8H0V - chains T and e of the 24 polymer chains in the assembly; structure by electron microscopy, 3.80 A resolution.

# Chain T
Molecule: 261-nt DNA strand
Sequence (261 nucleotides; each row starts with the number of its first residue; numbers below 1 keep their minus sign (DA-97 is residue -97)):
   -97 ATCTATGAATTTCGCGACACAAGGCCTGGATGTATATATCTGACACGTGC
   -47 CTGGAGACTAGGGAGTAATCCCCTTGGCGGTTAAAACGCGGGGGACAGCG
     3 CGTACGTGCGTTTAAGCGGTGCTAGAGCTGTCTACGACCAATTGAGCGGC
    53 CTCGGCACCGGATTCCCAAACACACCAAACACAAGTGGACCGTAAGCTCC
   103 TATTGCTTTAAAGGCAGAGGACAAACACGTCCGGAATGAGAGCTAATTTG
   153 GTATTTAAGAA
Disordered / not traced: -97 to -95, 116-163

# Chain e
Protein: Histone H3.1
From: Homo sapiens
UniProtKB: P68431 (H31_HUMAN); residues 1-135 here correspond to UniProt positions 2-136 (UniProt number = residue number + 1)
Chain sequence (139 residues; row label = number of the first residue in the row; numbers below 1 keep their minus sign (Gly-3 is residue -3)):
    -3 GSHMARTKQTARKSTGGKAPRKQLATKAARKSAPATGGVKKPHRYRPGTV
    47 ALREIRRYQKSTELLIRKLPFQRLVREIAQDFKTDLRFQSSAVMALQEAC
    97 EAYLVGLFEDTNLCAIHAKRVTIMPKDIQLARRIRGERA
Disordered / not traced: -3 to 38
Sequence notes: expression tag (-3 to 0)
Swiss-Prot annotation at these positions:
  - modified residue: Arg2 (Asymmetric dimethylarginine), Thr3 (Phosphothreonine), Lys4 (Allysine), Gln5 (5-glutamyl dopamine), Thr6 (Phosphothreonine), Arg8 (Citrulline), Lys9 (N6,N6,N6-trimethyllysine), Ser10 (ADP-ribosylserine), Thr11 (Phosphothreonine), Lys14 (N6-(2-hydroxyisobutyryl)lysine), Arg17 (Asymmetric dimethylarginine), Lys18 (N6-(2-hydroxyisobutyryl)lysine), Lys23 (N6-(2-hydroxyisobutyryl)lysine), Arg26 (Citrulline), Lys27 (N6,N6,N6-trimethyllysine), Ser28 (ADP-ribosylserine), Lys36 (N6,N6,N6-trimethyllysine), Lys37 (N6-methyllysine), Tyr41 (Phosphotyrosine), Lys56 (N6,N6,N6-trimethyllysine) and 8 more in UniProt
  - lipidation: Lys18 (N6-decanoyllysine)

# Interface between chain T and chain e
Residue-residue contacts (24):
  DT-24(T) with Arg83(e), hydrogen bond to the sugar; Phe84(e), phosphate contact; Gln85(e), hydrogen bond to the phosphate; Ser86(e), phosphate contact
  DT-23(T) with Arg72(e), salt bridge to the phosphate; Arg83(e), phosphate contact; Phe84(e), hydrogen bond to the phosphate
  DA-14(T) with Arg63(e), sugar contact
  DA-13(T) with Arg63(e), salt bridge to the phosphate
  DG-8(T) with Arg40(e), base contact
  DG-6(T) with Arg42(e), phosphate contact
  DG-5(T) with Arg42(e), salt bridge to the phosphate; Pro43(e), sugar contact
  DA-3(T) with Arg116(e), phosphate contact; Val117(e), hydrogen bond to the phosphate; Thr118(e), hydrogen bond to the phosphate
  DC-2(T) with Met120(e), phosphate contact
  DC69(T) with Arg49(e), hydrogen bond to the phosphate
  DA70(T) with His39(e), sugar contact; Arg40(e), sugar contact; Tyr41(e), phosphate contact; Arg42(e), hydrogen bond to the phosphate; Thr45(e), hydrogen bond to the phosphate
  DA71(T) with Arg42(e), phosphate contact
Also at the interface, not in a pair above, chain T (14 interface residues in all): DG-4, DC68
Also at the interface, not in a pair above, chain e (19 interface residues in all): Leu82, Lys115

# Overview
14 residues of chain T and 19 residues of chain e are in contact; the contacts include 8 hydrogen bonds and 3
salt bridges. Polar contacts include DT-24(T)-Arg83(e), DT-24(T)-Gln85(e) and DT-23(T)-Phe84(e).
Chain T is a 261-nt DNA strand and chain e is Histone H3.1 (Homo sapiens); the structure, RNA polymerase II
transcribing a chromatosome (type I), was determined by electron microscopy together with 8H0W from the same
study.
